Entry 6I4X (X-ray diffraction, 2.69 A resolution); this record covers chains C and A of the 4 polymer chains in the assembly.

[Chain C]
Protein: Elongin-C
Organism: Homo sapiens
UniProtKB: Q15369 (ELOC_HUMAN); numbering as in UniProt (aligned over 17-112)
Sequence (97 residues; row label = number of the first residue in the row):
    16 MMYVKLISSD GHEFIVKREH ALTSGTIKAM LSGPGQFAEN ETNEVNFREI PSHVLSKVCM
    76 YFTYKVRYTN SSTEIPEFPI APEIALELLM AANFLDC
Unresolved in the structure: 16, 47-56
Differences from the reference sequence: initiating methionine (16)

[Chain A]
Protein: Suppressor of cytokine signaling 2
Organism: Homo sapiens
UniProtKB: O14508 (SOCS2_HUMAN); numbering as in UniProt (aligned over 30-198)
Sequence (169 residues; row label = number of the first residue in the row):
    30 SMQAARLAKA LRELGQTGWY WGSMTVNEAK EKLKEAPEGT FLIRDSSHSD YLLTISVKTS
    90 AGPTNLRIEY QDGKFRLDSI ICVKSALAAF DSVVHLIDYY VQMCKDKRTG PEAPRNGTVH
   150 LYLTKPLYTS APSLQHLCRL TINKCTGAIW GLPLPTRLKD YLEEYKFQV
Unresolved in the structure: 137-147
Modified positions: C133 (S-(dimethylarsenic)cysteine; CAS)
Differences from the reference sequence: conflict M31 (Pro in O14508), A115 (Lys in O14508), A117 (Lys in O14508), A118 (Gln in O14508)
UniProt features mapped onto this chain:
  - modified residue (Phosphoserine): S30, S52
  - cross-link: K173 (Glycyl lysine isopeptide (Lys-Gly) (interchain with G-Cter in ubiquitin))
  - natural variant: S52 (S52N: Increased protein half-life), N94 (N94D: Decreased ability to bind phosphorylated substrates), R96 (R96L: Decreased ability to bind phosphorylated substrates), L106 (L106V: Does not affect ability to bind phosphorylated substrates), C133 (C133Y: Does not affect ability to bind phosphorylated substrates)
  - mutagenesis: R73 (R73E: Impaired ability to mediate ubiquitination of GHR), K87 (K87R: No effect on protein half-life), K154 (K154R: No effect on protein half-life), L163 (L163P: Abolished interaction with ELOB and ELOC, preventing formation of the ECS(SOCS2) complex), C167 (C167F: Abolished interaction with ELOB and ELOC, preventing formation of the ECS(SOCS2) complex), K173 (K173R: Increased protein half-life)
Reported in the primary citation:
  - conformationally variable residues (loop rearrangement): D107 to L116

[Interface between chain C and chain A]
Residue-residue contacts (38):
  Y76(C) - P161(A)  hydrogen bond (side chain-backbone)
  Y76(C) - S162(A)
  Y76(C) - L163(A)  hydrogen bond (side chain-backbone)
  Y76(C) - L166(A)  hydrophobic
  Y79(C) - A160(A)  hydrophobic
  K80(C) - A160(A)
  Y83(C) - A160(A)
  E89(C) - A65(A)
  E89(C) - P66(A)
  I90(C) - Y157(A)
  I90(C) - T158(A)
  I90(C) - S159(A)
  I90(C) - A160(A)
  F93(C) - L166(A)  hydrophobic
  I95(C) - L166(A)
  I95(C) - T170(A)
  P97(C) - C174(A)  hydrophobic
  A100(C) - C167(A)
  A100(C) - T170(A)
  A100(C) - I171(A)  hydrophobic
  L101(C) - L183(A)  hydrophobic
  L103(C) - L163(A)  hydrophobic
  L103(C) - C167(A)  hydrophobic
  L104(C) - Q164(A)
  L104(C) - C167(A)
  L104(C) - I171(A)  hydrophobic
  L104(C) - L183(A)  hydrophobic
  M105(C) - L183(A)  hydrophobic
  M105(C) - L187(A)  hydrophobic
  A107(C) - L163(A)  hydrophobic
  A107(C) - Q164(A)  hydrogen bond (backbone-side chain)
  N108(C) - Q164(A)  hydrogen bond
  N108(C) - R186(A)
  N108(C) - L187(A)
  D111(C) - Q164(A)
  C112(C) - S162(A)
  C112(C) - L163(A)  hydrogen bond (backbone-backbone)
  C112(C) - Q164(A)  hydrogen bond (backbone-backbone)
Also at the interface, not in a pair above, chain C (23 interface residues in all): V73, T84, S87, E92, A96
Also at the interface, not in a pair above, chain A (27 interface residues in all): K61, T69, K154, L156, L181, P182, P184, Y190, L191

[In short]
Chain C and chain A form an interface of 23 and 27 residues respectively; the contacts include 6 hydrogen
bonds. Polar pairs include Y76(C)-P161(A), Y76(C)-L163(A) and A107(C)-Q164(A). Curated annotation (UniProt)
lists 6 mutagenesis sites on chain A. The paper reports conformational variability at D107(A).
Chain C is Elongin-C and chain A is Suppressor of cytokine signaling 2, both from Homo sapiens; the structure,
Crystal structure of SOCS2:Elongin C:Elongin B in complex with erythropoietin receptor peptide, was determined
by X-ray diffraction (same publication as 6I5J and 6I5N).
